PDB entry 8SIK | electron microscopy, 2.90 A resolution | chains F and E of the 8 polymer chains in the assembly

# Chain F
Molecule: Calmodulin-1
From: Homo sapiens
Reference sequence: P0DP23 (CALM1_HUMAN); residue numbers follow UniProt; this construct covers 1-149
Sequence (149 residues; numbered 1 to 149; the number before each row is that of its first residue):
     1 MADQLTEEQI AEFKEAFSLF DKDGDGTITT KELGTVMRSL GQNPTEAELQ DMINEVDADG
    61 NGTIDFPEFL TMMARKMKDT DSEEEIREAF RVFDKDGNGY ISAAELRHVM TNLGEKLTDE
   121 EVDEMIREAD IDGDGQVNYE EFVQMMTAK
Not modelled in the structure: 1-5
Ion coordination: Ca2+ near Thr-63 (its only coordinating residue here)
UniProt features mapped onto this chain:
  - binding site (Ca(2+)): Asp-21, Asp-23, Asp-25, Thr-27, Glu-32, Asp-57, Asp-59, Asn-61, Thr-63, Glu-68, Asp-94, Asp-96, Asn-98, Tyr-100, Glu-105, Asp-130, Asp-132, Asp-134, Gln-136, Glu-141
  - modified residue: Ala-2 (N-acetylalanine), Lys-22 (N6-acetyllysine), Thr-45 (Phosphothreonine), Ser-82 (Phosphoserine), Lys-95 (N6-acetyllysine), Tyr-100 (Phosphotyrosine), Ser-102 (Phosphoserine), Thr-111 (Phosphothreonine), Lys-116 (N6,N6,N6-trimethyllysine), Tyr-139 (Phosphotyrosine)
  - cross-link: Lys-22 (Glycyl lysine isopeptide (Lys-Gly) (interchain with G-Cter in SUMO2))

# Chain E
Molecule: Potassium voltage-gated channel subfamily KQT member 1
From: Homo sapiens
Reference sequence: P51787 (KCNQ1_HUMAN); residues 76-620 here = UniProt positions 76-620
Sequence (557 residues; row label = number of the first residue in the row):
    75 MASDLGPRPP VSLDPRVSIY STRRPVLART HVQGRVYNFL ERPTGWKCFV YHFAVFLIVL
   135 VCLIFSVLST IEQYAALATG TLFWMEIVLV VFFGTEYVVR LWSAGCRSKY VGLWGRLRFA
   195 RKPISIIDLI VVVASMVVLC VGSKGQVFAT SAIRGIRFLQ ILRMLHVDRQ GGTWRLLGSV
   255 VFIHRQELIT TLYIGFLGLI FSSYFVYLAE KDAVNESGRV EFGSYADALW WGVVTVTTIG
   315 YGDKVPQTWV GKTIASCFSV FAISFFALPA GILGSGFALK VQQKQRQKHF NRQIPAAASL
   375 IQTAWRCYAA ENPDSSTWKI YIRKAPRSHT LLSPSPKPKK SVVVKKKKFK LDKDNGVTPG
   435 EKMLTVPHIT CDPPEERRLD HFSVDGYDSS VRKSPTLLEV SMPHFMRTNS FAEDLDLEGE
   495 TLLTPITHIS QLREHHRATI KVIRRMQYFV AKKKFQQARK PYDVRDVIEQ YSQGHLNLMV
   555 RIKELQRRLD QSIGKPSLFI SVSEKSKDRG SNTIGARLNR VEDKVTQLDQ RLALITDMLH
   615 QLLSLHSNSL EVLFQGP
Not modelled in the structure: 75-103, 219-222, 397-505, 569-631
Construct notes: initiating methionine (75); expression tag (621-631)
UniProt features mapped onto this chain:
  - region: Met-238 to Gly-246 (Interaction with KCNE3), Ala-370 to Tyr-382 (Interaction with CALM), Lys-515 to Phe-529 (Interaction with CALM), Pro-535 to Leu-572 (Interaction with KCNE1 C-terminus), Ile-588 to Leu-616 (Interaction with AKAP9), Gly-589 to His-620 (C-terminal assembly domain (tetramerization))
  - binding site (a 1,2-diacyl-sn-glycero-3-phospho-(1D-myo-inositol-4,5-bisphosphate)): Gln-244
  - modified residue (Phosphoserine): Ser-407, Ser-409
  - glycosylation: Asn-289 (N-linked (GlcNAc...) asparagine)

# How chain F and chain E interact
Pairs across the interface (99):
  Phe-20(F) / Thr-513(E)
  Phe-20(F) / Val-516(E)  hydrophobic
  Phe-20(F) / Ile-517(E)  hydrophobic
  Leu-33(F) / Met-520(E)  hydrophobic
  Val-36(F) / Thr-513(E)
  Met-37(F) / Ile-517(E)  hydrophobic
  Met-37(F) / Gln-521(E)
  Leu-40(F) / Tyr-395(E)
  Leu-40(F) / His-510(E)
  Leu-40(F) / Ile-514(E)  hydrophobic
  Leu-40(F) / Ile-517(E)  hydrophobic
  Gln-42(F) / Tyr-395(E)
  Glu-46(F) / Leu-550(E)
  Ala-47(F) / Leu-550(E)
  Asp-51(F) / Val-524(E)
  Asp-51(F) / Lys-527(E)  salt bridge
  Asp-51(F) / Lys-528(E)  salt bridge
  Met-52(F) / Ile-517(E)
  Met-52(F) / Met-520(E)  hydrophobic
  Met-52(F) / Gln-521(E)
  Met-52(F) / Val-524(E)  hydrophobic
  Glu-55(F) / Phe-523(E)
  Glu-55(F) / Lys-527(E)  salt bridge
  Val-56(F) / Met-520(E)  hydrophobic
  Met-72(F) / Val-516(E)  hydrophobic
  Met-72(F) / Arg-519(E)
  Met-72(F) / Met-520(E)  hydrophobic
  Met-72(F) / Phe-523(E)  hydrophobic
  Met-73(F) / Val-516(E)  hydrophobic
  Arg-75(F) / Arg-519(E)  hydrogen bond (backbone-side chain)
  Arg-75(F) / Phe-523(E)
  Met-77(F) / Ala-378(E)
  Met-77(F) / Tyr-522(E)
  Ser-82(F) / Tyr-522(E)
  Ser-82(F) / Lys-526(E)
  Glu-85(F) / Leu-374(E)
  Glu-85(F) / Lys-526(E)  salt bridge
  Glu-85(F) / Phe-529(E)
  Glu-85(F) / Gln-530(E)  hydrogen bond
  Ile-86(F) / Ala-378(E)  hydrophobic
  Glu-88(F) / Phe-529(E)
  Glu-88(F) / Arg-533(E)  salt bridge
  Ala-89(F) / Ala-371(E)
  Ala-89(F) / Leu-374(E)  hydrophobic
  Ala-89(F) / Ile-375(E)
  Ala-89(F) / Phe-529(E)  hydrophobic
  Phe-90(F) / Ile-375(E)  hydrophobic
  Val-92(F) / Phe-364(E)  hydrophobic
  Val-92(F) / Ile-368(E)  hydrophobic
  Val-92(F) / Ala-371(E)  hydrophobic
  Phe-93(F) / Ile-368(E)  hydrophobic
  Phe-93(F) / Ala-371(E)  hydrophobic
  Phe-93(F) / Ala-372(E)
  Phe-93(F) / Ile-375(E)  hydrophobic
  Gly-97(F) / Arg-116(E)
  Gly-97(F) / Arg-181(E)
  Asn-98(F) / Arg-116(E)  hydrogen bond
  Asn-98(F) / Cys-180(E)
  Asn-98(F) / Arg-181(E)
  Asn-98(F) / Ser-182(E)  hydrogen bond (backbone-backbone)
  Tyr-100(F) / Cys-180(E)
  Tyr-100(F) / Ser-182(E)
  Tyr-100(F) / Val-185(E)
  Val-109(F) / Ala-372(E)  hydrophobic
  Val-109(F) / Gln-376(E)
  Met-110(F) / Ile-375(E)  hydrophobic
  Met-110(F) / Gln-376(E)  hydrogen bond (backbone-side chain)
  Leu-113(F) / Ala-372(E)  hydrophobic
  Leu-113(F) / Gln-376(E)  hydrogen bond (backbone-side chain)
  Gly-114(F) / Gln-376(E)
  Glu-115(F) / Ser-373(E)  hydrogen bond
  Glu-115(F) / Gln-376(E)  hydrogen bond (backbone-side chain)
  Glu-115(F) / Thr-377(E)
  Glu-115(F) / Arg-380(E)
  Lys-116(F) / Gln-376(E)
  Leu-117(F) / Gln-376(E)
  Leu-117(F) / Trp-379(E)  hydrophobic
  Leu-117(F) / Arg-380(E)
  Thr-118(F) / Ile-394(E)
  Glu-120(F) / Ser-390(E)
  Glu-120(F) / Lys-393(E)  salt bridge
  Glu-121(F) / Trp-379(E)
  Glu-121(F) / Arg-380(E)  salt bridge
  Glu-121(F) / Ser-390(E)
  Glu-121(F) / Thr-391(E)  hydrogen bond
  Glu-121(F) / Ile-394(E)
  Glu-124(F) / Ser-389(E)  hydrogen bond
  Glu-124(F) / Ser-390(E)  hydrogen bond (side chain-backbone)
  Met-125(F) / Trp-379(E)
  Glu-128(F) / Trp-379(E)  hydrogen bond
  Glu-128(F) / Tyr-382(E)
  Asn-138(F) / Ser-182(E)
  Glu-140(F) / Ser-182(E)  hydrogen bond
  Phe-142(F) / Trp-379(E)
  Met-145(F) / Tyr-382(E)
  Met-146(F) / Ala-378(E)  hydrophobic
  Met-146(F) / Trp-379(E)
  Met-146(F) / Tyr-382(E)
  Lys-149(F) / Glu-385(E)
Other interface residues (no listed pair), chain F (52 interface residues in all): Leu-19, Phe-69, Lys-76, Asp-81, Asp-96, Gly-99
Other interface residues (no listed pair), chain E (52 interface residues in all): His-105, Gln-367, Pro-369, Cys-381, His-509, Gln-547, Asn-551, Val-554, Lys-557

# In short
The chain F/chain E interface involves 52 residues from each chain, with 13 hydrogen bonds and 7 salt bridges.
Polar pairs include Asp-51(F)/Lys-527(E), Asp-51(F)/Lys-528(E) and Glu-55(F)/Lys-527(E). Curated annotation
(UniProt) lists 20 Ca2+-binding residues on chain F; residue binding
1,2-diacyl-sn-glycero-3-phospho-(1D-myo-inositol-4,5-bisphosphate) Gln-244(E) on chain E.
Here chain F is Calmodulin-1 and chain E is Potassium voltage-gated channel subfamily KQT member 1, both from
Homo sapiens. Entry 8SIK (KCNQ1 with voltage sensor in the up conformation) was determined by electron
microscopy (same publication as 8SIM and 8SIN).
